1AJ9 - chains A and B; structure by X-ray diffraction, 2.20 A resolution.

[Chain A]
Molecule: Hemoglobin (alpha chain)
Organism: Homo sapiens
Notes: engineered mutation(s): A53S
Reference sequence: P69905 (HBA_HUMAN); numbering as in UniProt (aligned over 1-141)
Sequence (141 residues; numbered 1 to 141; the number before each row is that of its first residue):
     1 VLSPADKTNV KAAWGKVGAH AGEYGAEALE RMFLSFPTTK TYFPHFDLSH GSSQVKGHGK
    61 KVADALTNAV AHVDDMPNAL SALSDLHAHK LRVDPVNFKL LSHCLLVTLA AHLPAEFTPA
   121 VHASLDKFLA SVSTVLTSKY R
Sequence notes: variant Ser-53 (Ala in P69905)
Curated features (UniProtKB/Swiss-Prot):
  - site: Lys-61 (Not glycated)
  - natural variant: Asp-6 (A6D: In J-Toronto; this construct carries the variant), Ala-13 (A13D: In J-Paris 1/J-Aljezur), Glu-27 (A27E: In Shenyang; this construct carries the variant), Lys-61 (K61N: In Zambia; deletion: In Clinic), Asp-64 (A64D: In Pontoise; this construct carries the variant), Asp-75 (D75A: In Lille; D75G: In Chapel Hill; D75N: In G-Pest), Ala-111 (A111D: In Petah Tikva)
Ion coordination: heme Fe: His-87 (together with carbon monoxide)
Ligand contacts:
  - carbon monoxide (CMO): Leu-29, Phe-43, His-58, Val-62, His-87
  - heme (HEM): Met-32, Thr-39, Tyr-42, Phe-43, His-45, Phe-46, His-58, Lys-61, Val-62, Ala-65, Leu-66, Leu-83, Leu-86, His-87, Leu-91, Val-93, Asn-97, Phe-98, Leu-101, Val-132, Leu-136

[Chain B]
Molecule: Hemoglobin (beta chain)
Organism: Homo sapiens
Reference sequence: P68871 (HBB_HUMAN); residues 1-146 here = UniProt positions 1-146
Sequence (146 residues; numbered 1 to 146; the number before each row is that of its first residue):
     1 VHLTPEEKSA VTALWGKVNV DEVGGEALGR LLVVYPWTQR FFESFGDLST PDAVMGNPKV
    61 KAHGKKVLGA FSDGLAHLDN LKGTFATLSE LHCDKLHVDP ENFRLLGNVL VCVLAHHFGK
   121 EFTPPVQAAY QKVVAGVANA LAHKYH
Curated features (UniProtKB/Swiss-Prot):
  - natural variant: Leu-3 (H3L: In Graz; this construct carries the variant), Glu-7 (E7A: In G-Makassar; E7K: In Hb C; E7Q: In Machida; E7V: In SKCA), Lys-8 (E8K: In G-Siriraj; this construct carries the variant), Val-11 (A11V: In Iraq-Halabja; this construct carries the variant), Gly-16 (W16G: In Randwick; this construct carries the variant), Val-23 (E23V: In D-Granada; this construct carries the variant), Gly-24 (V24G: In Miyashiro; this construct carries the variant), Gly-25 (G25D: In Moscva; G25R: In Riverdale-Bronx; G25V: In Savannah), Leu-32 (L32P: In Yokohama), Val-33 (L33V: In Muscat; this construct carries the variant), Arg-40 (Q40R: In Tianshui; this construct carries the variant), Phe-42 (F42Y: In Mequon; deletion: In Bruxelles), 11 further natural variant entries in UniProt
Ion coordination: heme Fe: His-92 (together with carbon monoxide)
Ligand contacts:
  - carbon monoxide (CMO): Leu-28, Phe-42, His-63, Val-67, His-92
  - carbon monoxide / heme: Leu-28, Leu-31, Thr-38, Phe-41, Phe-42, His-63, Lys-66, Val-67, Ala-70, Phe-71, Leu-88, Leu-91, His-92, Leu-96, Val-98, Asn-102, Phe-103, Leu-106, Val-137, Leu-141
  - heme (HEM): Leu-31, Thr-38, Phe-41, Phe-42, His-63, Lys-66, Val-67, Ala-70, Phe-71, Leu-88, Leu-91, His-92, Leu-96, Val-98, Asn-102, Phe-103, Leu-106, Val-137, Leu-141

[Chain A / chain B interface]
Residue-residue contacts (34; chain A residue first):
  Glu-30(A) with Pro-124(B)
  Arg-31(A) with Phe-122(B), hydrogen bond (side chain-backbone); Thr-123(B); Pro-124(B); Gln-127(B), hydrogen bond
  Leu-34(A) with Pro-125(B); Ala-128(B)
  Ser-35(A) with Gln-127(B), hydrogen bond; Ala-128(B); Gln-131(B)
  Phe-36(A) with Gln-131(B)
  His-103(A) with Asn-108(B); Gln-127(B); Gln-131(B), hydrogen bond
  Val-107(A) with Val-111(B), hydrophobic; Ala-115(B); Gln-127(B)
  Ala-110(A) with Cys-112(B); Ala-115(B); His-116(B)
  Ala-111(A) with Ala-115(B); Gly-119(B)
  Pro-114(A) with His-116(B), hydrogen bond (backbone-side chain)
  Phe-117(A) with Arg-30(B), hydrogen bond (backbone-side chain); His-116(B)
  Thr-118(A) with Arg-30(B)
  Pro-119(A) with Arg-30(B); Val-33(B); Met-55(B), hydrophobic
  His-122(A) with Arg-30(B), hydrogen bond; Val-34(B)
  Ala-123(A) with Val-33(B), hydrophobic
  Asp-126(A) with Val-34(B); Tyr-35(B)
Also at the interface, not in a pair above, chain A (21 interface residues in all): Lys-99, Cys-104, Leu-106, His-112, Ala-120
Also at the interface, not in a pair above, chain B (21 interface residues in all): Pro-51, Glu-101, Lys-120

[Summary]
The chain A/chain B interface involves 21 residues from each chain; the contacts include 7 hydrogen bonds.
Among the polar pairs are Arg-31(A)/Phe-122(B), Arg-31(A)/Gln-127(B) and Ser-35(A)/Gln-127(B). Chain A binds
heme and carbon monoxide. Chain B binds heme, carbon monoxide and carbon monoxide / heme.
Here chain A is Hemoglobin (alpha chain) and chain B is Hemoglobin (beta chain), both from Homo sapiens. Entry
1AJ9 (R-state human carbonmonoxyhemoglobin alpha-A53S) was determined by X-ray diffraction.
